PDB entry 8D0K | electron microscopy, 4.27 A resolution (low resolution: residue-level contacts below are approximate; hydrogen-bond / salt-bridge calls are withheld) | chains B and F of the 8 polymer chains in the assembly

# Chain B
Protein: CST complex subunit STN1
Organism: Homo sapiens
UniProtKB: Q9H668 (STN1_HUMAN); residue numbers follow UniProt; this construct covers 2-368
Sequence (374 residues; each row starts with the number of its first residue; numbers below 1 keep their minus sign (Met-5 is residue -5)):
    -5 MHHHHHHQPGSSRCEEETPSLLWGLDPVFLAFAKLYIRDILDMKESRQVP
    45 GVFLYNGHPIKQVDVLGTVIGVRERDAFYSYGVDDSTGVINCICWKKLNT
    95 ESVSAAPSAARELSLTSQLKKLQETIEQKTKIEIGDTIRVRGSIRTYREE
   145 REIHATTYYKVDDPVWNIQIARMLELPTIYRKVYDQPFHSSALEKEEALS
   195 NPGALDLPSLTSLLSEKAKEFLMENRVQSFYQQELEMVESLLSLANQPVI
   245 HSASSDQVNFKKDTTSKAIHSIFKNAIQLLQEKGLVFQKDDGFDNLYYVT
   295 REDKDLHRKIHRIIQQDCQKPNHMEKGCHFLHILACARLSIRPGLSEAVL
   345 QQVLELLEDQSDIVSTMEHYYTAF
Not modelled in the structure: -5 to 6
Construct notes: expression tag (-5 to 1)
Curated features (UniProtKB/Swiss-Prot):
  - DNA-binding region: Val57 to Val155 (OB)
  - natural variant: Arg135 (R135T: In CRMCC2), Asp157 (D157Y: In CRMCC2)
  - mutagenesis: Asp78 (D78A: Defective of TEN1 binding; when associated with Ala-164 or Ala-167), Ile164 (I164A: Defective of TEN1 binding; when associated with Ala-78), Met167 (M167A: Defective of TEN1 binding; when associated with Ala-78)

# Chain F
Protein: DNA polymerase alpha catalytic subunit
Organism: Homo sapiens
Notes: EC 2.7.7.7
UniProtKB: P09884 (DPOLA_HUMAN); residues 2-1462 here = UniProt positions 2-1462
Sequence (1527 residues; each row starts with the number of its first residue; numbers below 1 keep their minus sign (Met-63 is residue -63)):
   -63 MGGSAGDYKDHDGDYKDHDIDYKDDDDKGASSAWSHPQFEKGGGSGGGSG
   -13 GSAWSHPQFEKGAGSAPVHGDDSLSDSGSFVSSRARREKKSKKGRQEALE
    37 RLKKAKAGEKYKYEVEDFTGVYEEVDEEQYSKLVQARQDDDWIVDDDGIG
    87 YVEDGREIFDDDLEDDALDADEKGKDGKARNKDKRNVKKLAVTKPNNIKS
   137 MFIACAGKKTADKAVDLSKDGLLGDILQDLNTETPQITPPPVMILKKKRS
   187 IGASPNPFSVHTATAVPSGKIASPVSRKEPPLTPVPLKRAEFAGDDVQVE
   237 STEEEQESGAMEFEDGDFDEPMEVEEVDLEPMAAKAWDKESEPAEEVKQE
   287 ADSGKGTVSYLGSFLPDVSCWDIDQEGDSSFSVQEVQVDSSHLPLVKGAD
   337 EEQVFHFYWLDAYEDQYNQPGVVFLFGKVWIESAETHVSCCVMVKNIERT
   387 LYFLPREMKIDLNTGKETGTPISMKDVYEEFDEKIATKYKIMKFKSKPVE
   437 KNYAFEIPDVPEKSEYLEVKYSAEMPQLPQDLKGETFSHVFGTNTSSLEL
   487 FLMNRKIKGPCWLEVKSPQLLNQPVSWCKVEAMALKPDLVNVIKDVSPPP
   537 LVVMAFSMKTMQNAKNHQNEIIAMAALVHHSFALDKAAPKPPFQSHFCVV
   587 SKPKDCIFPYAFKEVIEKKNVKVEVAATERTLLGFFLAKVHKIDPDIIVG
   637 HNIYGFELEVLLQRINVCKAPHWSKIGRLKRSNMPKLGGRSGFGERNATC
   687 GRMICDVEISAKELIRCKSYHLSELVQQILKTERVVIPMENIQNMYSESS
   737 QLLYLLEHTWKDAKFILQIMCELNVLPLALQITNIAGNIMSRTLMGGRSE
   787 RNEFLLLHAFYENNYIVPDKQIFRKPQQKLGDEDEEIDGDTNKYKKGRKK
   837 AAYAGGLVLDPKVGFYDKFILLLDFNSLYPSIIQEFNICFTTVQRVASEA
   887 QKVTEDGEQEQIPELPDPSLEMGILPREIRKLVERRKQVKQLMKQQDLNP
   937 DLILQYDIRQKALKLTANSMYGCLGFSYSRFYAKPLAALVTYKGREILMH
   987 TKEMVQKMNLEVIYGDTDSIMINTNSTNLEEVFKLGNKVKSEVNKLYKLL
  1037 EIDIDGVFKSLLLLKKKKYAALVVEPTSDGNYVTKQELKGLDIVRRDWCD
  1087 LAKDTGNFVIGQILSDQSRDTIVENIQKRLIEIGENVLNGSVPVSQFEIN
  1137 KALTKDPQDYPDKKSLPHVHVALWINSQGGRKVKAGDTVSYVICQDGSNL
  1187 TASQRAYAPEQLQKQDNLTIDTQYYLAQQIHPVVARICEPIDGIDAVLIA
  1237 TWLGLDPTQFRVHHYHKDEENDALLGGPAQLTDEEKYRDCERFKCPCPTC
  1287 GTENIYDNVFDGSGTDMEPSLYRCSNIDCKASPLTFTVQLSNKLIMDIRR
  1337 FIKKYYDGWLICEEPTCRNRTRHLPLQFSRTGPLCPACMKATLQPEYSDK
  1387 SLYTQLCFYRYIFDAECALEKLTTDHEKDKLKKQFFTPKVLQDYRKLKNT
  1437 AEQFLSRSGYSEVNLSKLFAGCAVKSV
Not modelled in the structure: -63 to 323, 808-841, 1076-1265, 1463
Construct notes: initiating methionine (-63); expression tag (-62 to 1, 1463)
Curated features (UniProtKB/Swiss-Prot):
  - zinc finger: Cys1283 to Ser1318 (CysA-type)
  - motif: Cys1348 to Cys1374 (CysB motif)
  - binding site (Zn(2+)): Cys1283, Cys1286, Cys1310, Cys1315, Cys1348, Cys1353, Cys1371, Cys1374
  - site: Lys124, Lys125 (Cleavage)
  - modified residue: Thr174 (Phosphothreonine), Ser186 (Phosphoserine), Ser190 (Phosphoserine), Ser209 (Phosphoserine), Lys224 (N6-acetyllysine), Thr406 (Phosphothreonine), Lys970 (N6-succinyllysine)
  - natural variant: Ile79 (I79S: In VEODS), Gly110 (G110R: In VEODS), Pro1381 (P1381L: In VEODS)

# Chain B / chain F interface
Contacting residue pairs - 21 pairs, chain B then chain F:
  Pro158(B) - Arg1366(F)
  Met217(B) - Gln509(F)
  Glu218(B) - Asn508(F)
  Arg220(B) - Leu507(F)
  Arg220(B) - Asn508(F)
  Glu352(B) - Lys661(F)
  Asp353(B) - Trp513(F)
  Asp353(B) - His658(F)
  Asp353(B) - Lys661(F)
  Gln354(B) - Lys628(F)
  Ser355(B) - His627(F)
  Ser355(B) - Lys628(F)
  Ser355(B) - Lys661(F)
  Val358(B) - Thr617(F)
  Val358(B) - Gly620(F)
  Ser359(B) - Arg616(F)
  Thr360(B) - Thr614(F)
  Thr360(B) - Arg616(F)
  Thr360(B) - Thr617(F)
  Phe368(B) - Glu610(F)
  Phe368(B) - Phe621(F)
Also at the interface, not in a pair above, chain B (20 interface residues in all): Asp156, Asp157, Glu319, Lys320, Asp356, Met361, Glu362, Thr366
Also at the interface, not in a pair above, chain F (19 interface residues in all): Lys599, Ala613, Ala624, Pro657

# In short
20 residues of chain B face 19 of chain F across their interface. Curated annotation (UniProt) lists a
DNA-binding region and 3 mutagenesis sites on chain B; 8 Zn2+-binding residues on chain F.
Chain B is CST complex subunit STN1 and chain F is DNA polymerase alpha catalytic subunit, both from Homo
sapiens; the structure, Human CST-DNA polymerase alpha/primase preinitiation complex bound to 4xTEL-foldback
template - PRIM2C advanced PIC, was determined by electron microscopy, deposited together with 8D0B.
